Entry 5LZP (electron microscopy, 3.50 A resolution); this record covers chains N and T of the 35 polymer chains in the assembly.

== Chain N (and T) ==
Protein: Proteasome subunit beta
Source organism: Mycobacterium tuberculosis H37Rv
Notes: EC 3.4.25.1; engineered mutation(s): T1A; chain T of this document is another copy of the same molecule, construct and numbering; everything in this record applies to it too
UniProtKB: P9WHT9 (PSB_MYCTU); residues 302-534 here correspond to UniProt positions 59-291 (UniProt number = residue number - 243)
Amino-acid sequence (242 residues; each row starts with the number of its first residue):
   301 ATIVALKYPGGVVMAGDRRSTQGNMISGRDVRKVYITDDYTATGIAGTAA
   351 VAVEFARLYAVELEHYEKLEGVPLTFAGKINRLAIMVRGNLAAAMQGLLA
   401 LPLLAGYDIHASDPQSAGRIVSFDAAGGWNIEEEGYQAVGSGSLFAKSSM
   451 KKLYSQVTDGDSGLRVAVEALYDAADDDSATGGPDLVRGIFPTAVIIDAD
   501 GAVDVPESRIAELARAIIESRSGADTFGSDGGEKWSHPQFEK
Not modelled in the structure: 535-542 (chain T: 524-542)
Construct notes: expression tag (301, 535-542)

== Interface between chain N and chain T ==
Pairs across the interface (9):
  Met325(N) with Leu444(T), hydrophobic
  Arg329(N) with Glu434(T), salt bridge
  Asp330(N) with Glu433(T)
  Ala350(N) with Ala426(T); Gly428(T)
  Glu354(N) with Arg388(T), salt bridge
  Arg357(N) with Asn381(T)
  Leu398(N) with Arg388(T)
  Arg488(N) with Glu434(T), salt bridge
Also at the interface, not in a pair above, chain N (9 interface residues in all): Val351
Also at the interface, not in a pair above, chain T (8 interface residues in all): Leu391

== In short ==
The interface between chain N and chain T involves 9 residues on one side and 8 on the other; the contacts
include 3 salt bridges. Among the polar pairs are Arg329(N)-Glu434(T), Glu354(N)-Arg388(T) and
Arg488(N)-Glu434(T).
Chain N and chain T are both Proteasome subunit beta (Mycobacterium tuberculosis H37Rv); the structure,
Binding of the C-terminal GQYL motif of the bacterial proteasome activator Bpa to the 20S proteasome, was
determined by electron microscopy together with 5LFJ, 5LFP and 5LFQ from the same study.
